3N3X - chains A and B; structure by X-ray diffraction, 1.70 A resolution.

== Chain A ==
Molecule: Ribosome inactivating protein
Organism: Momordica balsamina
Notes: EC 3.2.2.22
Chain sequence (246 residues; each row starts with the number of its first residue):
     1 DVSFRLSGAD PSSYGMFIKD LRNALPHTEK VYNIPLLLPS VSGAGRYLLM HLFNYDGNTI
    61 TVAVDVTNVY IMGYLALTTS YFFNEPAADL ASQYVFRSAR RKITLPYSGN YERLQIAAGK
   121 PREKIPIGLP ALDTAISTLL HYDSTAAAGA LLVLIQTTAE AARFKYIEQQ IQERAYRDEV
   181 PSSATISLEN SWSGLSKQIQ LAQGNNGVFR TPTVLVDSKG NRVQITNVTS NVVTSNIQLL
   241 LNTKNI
Covalent attachments: N-acetylglucosamine (NAG) linked to Asn227

== Chain B ==
Molecule: SDDDMG peptide
Chain sequence (6 residues; numbered 1 to 6; the number before each row is that of its first residue):
     1 SDDDMG

== Chain A / chain B interface ==
Contacting residue pairs (23; chain A residue first):
  Tyr166(A) with Asp2(B); Asp3(B), hydrogen bond (side chain-backbone)
  Gln169(A) with Asp2(B), hydrogen bond (side chain-backbone); Asp3(B), hydrogen bond
  Gln170(A) with Asp3(B); Asp4(B), hydrogen bond (side chain-backbone); Met5(B), hydrogen bond (side chain-backbone)
  Glu173(A) with Asp3(B); Asp4(B), hydrogen bond (side chain-backbone); Met5(B), hydrogen bond (side chain-backbone)
  Arg174(A) with Met5(B); Gly6(B), hydrogen bond (side chain-backbone)
  Glu179(A) with Met5(B); Gly6(B), hydrogen bond (side chain-backbone)
  Val180(A) with Gly6(B)
  Pro181(A) with Gly6(B)
  Ser182(A) with Met5(B), hydrogen bond (side chain-backbone); Gly6(B)
  Asp217(A) with Asp2(B)
  Ser218(A) with Asp2(B), hydrogen bond (backbone-side chain); Asp3(B), hydrogen bond (side chain-backbone)
  Asn231(A) with Ser1(B)
  Asn236(A) with Ser1(B)
Other interface residues (no listed pair), chain A (15 interface residues in all): Arg177, Ser235

== Overview ==
15 residues of chain A and 6 residues of chain B are in contact, with 12 hydrogen bonds. Polar contacts
include Tyr166(A)-Asp3(B), Gln169(A)-Asp2(B) and Gln169(A)-Asp3(B).
Here chain A is Ribosome inactivating protein (Momordica balsamina) and chain B is SDDDMG peptide. Entry 3N3X
(Crystal Structure of the complex formed between type I ribosome inactivating protein and hexapeptide
Ser-Asp-Asp-Asp-Met-Gly at ...) was determined by X-ray diffraction.
